PDB entry 9BY2 | electron microscopy, 3.10 A resolution | chains C and D of the 4 polymer chains in the assembly

[Chain C (and D)]
Molecule: Ribonucleoside-diphosphate reductase subunit beta
From: Bacillus subtilis
Notes: EC 1.17.4.1; chain D of this document is another copy of the same molecule, construct and numbering; everything in this record applies to it too
UniProt: P50621 (RIR2_BACSU); numbering as in UniProt (aligned over 1-329)
Amino-acid sequence (350 residues; numbered -20 to 329; the number before each row is that of its first residue; numbers below 1 keep their minus sign (Met-20 is residue -20)):
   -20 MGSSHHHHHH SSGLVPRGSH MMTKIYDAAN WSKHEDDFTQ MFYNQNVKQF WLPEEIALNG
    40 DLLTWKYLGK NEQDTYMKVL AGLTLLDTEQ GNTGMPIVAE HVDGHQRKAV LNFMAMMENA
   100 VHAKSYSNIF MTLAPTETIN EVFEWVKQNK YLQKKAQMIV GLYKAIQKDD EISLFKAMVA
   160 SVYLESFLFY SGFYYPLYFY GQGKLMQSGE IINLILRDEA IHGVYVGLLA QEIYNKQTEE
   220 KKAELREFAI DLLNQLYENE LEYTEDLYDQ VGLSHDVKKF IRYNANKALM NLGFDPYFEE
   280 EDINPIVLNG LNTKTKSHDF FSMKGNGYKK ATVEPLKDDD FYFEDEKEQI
Disordered / not traced: -20 to 15, 291-308, 323-329
Differences from the reference sequence: initiating methionine (-20); expression tag (-19 to 0)
Bound ions: Mn2+ site 1: Asp66, Glu97, His101, Glu198; Mn2+ site 2: Glu97, Glu164, Glu198, His201
Curated features (UniProtKB/Swiss-Prot):
  - active site: Tyr105
  - binding site (Fe cation): Asp66, Glu97, His101, Glu164, Glu198, His201

[Interface between chain C and chain D]
Contacting residue pairs (24):
  Tyr22(C) - Ala99(D)  hydrogen bond (side chain-backbone)
  Phe29(C) - Phe29(D)  hydrophobic
  Leu31(C) - Tyr22(D)
  Thr67(C) - His84(D)
  Gly70(C) - Asn91(D)  hydrogen bond (backbone-side chain)
  Asn71(C) - His84(D)  hydrogen bond
  Asn71(C) - Lys87(D)
  His84(C) - Thr67(D)
  His84(C) - Asn71(D)  hydrogen bond
  Lys87(C) - Asn71(D)
  Ala88(C) - Asn98(D)
  Asn91(C) - Ala94(D)
  Asn91(C) - Asn98(D)  hydrogen bond
  Phe92(C) - Met95(D)  hydrophobic
  Ala94(C) - Asn91(D)  hydrogen bond (backbone-side chain)
  Met95(C) - Asn91(D)
  Met95(C) - Phe92(D)  hydrophobic
  Met95(C) - Met95(D)  hydrophobic
  Asn98(C) - Lys87(D)
  Asn98(C) - Ala88(D)
  Asn98(C) - Asn91(D)  hydrogen bond
  Ala99(C) - Tyr22(D)  hydrogen bond (backbone-side chain)
  Ala99(C) - Ala88(D)
  Lys103(C) - Tyr22(D)
Other interface residues (no listed pair), chain C (18 interface residues in all): Val26, Pro75
Other interface residues (no listed pair), chain D (16 interface residues in all): Val26, Leu31, Lys103

[Overview]
18 residues of chain C and 16 residues of chain D are in contact, with 8 hydrogen bonds. Polar pairs include
Tyr22(C)-Ala99(D), Gly70(C)-Asn91(D) and Asn71(C)-His84(D). From UniProt: active-site residue Tyr105(C) and 6
Fe cation-binding residues on chain C.
Both chains are Ribonucleoside-diphosphate reductase subunit beta (Bacillus subtilis). Entry 9BY2 (Consensus
full-complex model for product condition of Bacillus subtilis ribonucleotide reductase complex) was determined
by electron microscopy together with 9BW3, 9BWX, 9BX2, 9BX3, 9BX6, 9BX8 and 39 further entries from the same
study.
